Entry 1PEK (X-ray diffraction, 2.20 A resolution); this record covers chains E and C of the 3 polymer chains in the assembly.

== Chain E ==
Protein: Proteinase K
From: Tritirachium album
Notes: EC 3.4.21.64
UniProtKB: P06873 (PRTK_TRIAL); residues 1-279 here correspond to UniProt positions 106-384 (UniProt number = residue number + 105)
Amino-acid sequence (279 residues; numbered 1 to 279; the number before each row is that of its first residue):
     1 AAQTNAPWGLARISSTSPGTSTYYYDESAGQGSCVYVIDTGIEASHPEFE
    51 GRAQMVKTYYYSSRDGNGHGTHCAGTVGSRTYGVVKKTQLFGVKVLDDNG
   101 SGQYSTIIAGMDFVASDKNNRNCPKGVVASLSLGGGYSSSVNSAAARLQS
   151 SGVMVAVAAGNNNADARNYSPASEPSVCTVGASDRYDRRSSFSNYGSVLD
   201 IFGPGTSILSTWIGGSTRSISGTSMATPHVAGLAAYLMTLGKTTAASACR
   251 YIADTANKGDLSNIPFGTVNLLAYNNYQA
Sequence notes: conflict Val85 (Ala190 in P06873)
Curated features (UniProtKB/Swiss-Prot):
  - active site (Charge relay system): Asp39, His69, Ser224
  - binding site (Ca(2+)): Thr16, Pro175, Val177, Asp200, Asp260
Disulfide bonds: Cys34-Cys123, Cys178-Cys249

== Chain C ==
Protein: Peptide pro-ala-pro-phe
Amino-acid sequence (4 residues; row label = number of the first residue in the row):
     1 PAPF

== Interface between chain E and chain C ==
Contacting residue pairs (21):
  His69(E) - Pro3(C)
  Leu96(E) - Pro3(C)  hydrophobic
  Gly100(E) - Ala2(C)
  Gly100(E) - Pro3(C)
  Ser132(E) - Pro3(C)
  Ser132(E) - Phe4(C)
  Leu133(E) - Ala2(C)
  Leu133(E) - Pro3(C)  hydrophobic
  Leu133(E) - Phe4(C)
  Gly134(E) - Pro1(C)
  Gly134(E) - Ala2(C)  hydrogen bond (backbone-backbone)
  Gly134(E) - Phe4(C)
  Gly135(E) - Pro1(C)
  Gly135(E) - Phe4(C)
  Gly136(E) - Pro1(C)
  Ala158(E) - Phe4(C)  hydrophobic
  Gly160(E) - Phe4(C)
  Asn161(E) - Phe4(C)  hydrogen bond (side chain-backbone)
  Thr223(E) - Phe4(C)  hydrogen bond (side chain-backbone)
  Ser224(E) - Pro3(C)
  Ser224(E) - Phe4(C)  hydrogen bond (backbone-backbone)
Also at the interface, not in a pair above, chain E (19 interface residues in all): Ser101, Gly102, Tyr104, Ala159, Tyr169, Gly222

== Overview ==
19 residues of chain E and 4 residues of chain C are in contact, with 4 hydrogen bonds. Polar pairs include
Asn161(E)-Phe4(C), Thr223(E)-Phe4(C) and Gly134(E)-Ala2(C). From UniProt: 3 active-site residues and 5
Ca2+-binding residues on chain E.
Chain E is Proteinase K (Tritirachium album) and chain C is Peptide pro-ala-pro-phe; the structure, Structure
of the complex of proteinase K with a substrate-analogue hexa-peptide inhibitor at 2.2 angstroms resolution,
was determined by X-ray diffraction.
